Entry 7FL8 (X-ray diffraction, 1.51 A resolution); this record covers chains A and B.

== Chain A ==
Molecule: Pre-mRNA-splicing factor 8
From: Saccharomyces cerevisiae S288C
Reference sequence: P33334 (PRP8_YEAST); numbering as in UniProt (aligned over 1836-2090)
Sequence (258 residues; row label = number of the first residue in the row):
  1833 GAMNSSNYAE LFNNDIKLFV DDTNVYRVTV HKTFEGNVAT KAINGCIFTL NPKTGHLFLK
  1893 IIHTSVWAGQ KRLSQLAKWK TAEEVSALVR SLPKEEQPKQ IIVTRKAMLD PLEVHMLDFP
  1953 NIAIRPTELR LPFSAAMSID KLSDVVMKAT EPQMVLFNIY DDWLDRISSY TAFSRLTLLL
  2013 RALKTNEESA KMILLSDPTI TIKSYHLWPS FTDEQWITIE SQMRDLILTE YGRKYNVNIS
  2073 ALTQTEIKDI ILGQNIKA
Unresolved in the structure: 2070-2090
Construct notes: expression tag (1833-1835)
UniProt features mapped onto this chain:
  - mutagenesis: Asp1853 (D1853A: Alters protein folding. Severely impaired growth. Strongly reduced growth at 35 degrees Celsius; when associated with A-1854; D1853N: Reduced growth at 30 degrees Celsius ...), Asp1854 (D1854A: Reduced growth at 30 degrees Celsius. Strongly reduced growth at 16 degrees Celsius. Strongly reduced growth at 35 degrees Celsius; when associated with A-1853 ...), Thr1855 (T1855A: Reduced growth at 30 degrees Celsius. Strongly reduced growth at 16 degrees Celsius), Thr1936 (T1936A: Reduced growth at 30 degrees Celsius. Strongly reduced growth at 16 degrees Celsius), Arg1937 (R1937K: Severely impaired growth. Reduced growth at 30 degrees Celsius. Strongly reduced growth at 16 degrees Celsius)

== Chain B ==
Molecule: A1 cistron-splicing factor AAR2
From: Saccharomyces cerevisiae S288C
Reference sequence: P32357 (AAR2_YEAST); aligned to UniProt positions 1-317 over residues 1-317
Sequence (308 residues; row label = number of the first residue in the row; note: 13 numbers in that range are skipped by the numbering (no residue carries them; nothing is unmodelled there); numbers below 1 keep their minus sign (Gly-3 is residue -3)):
    -3 GAMAMNTVPF TSAPIEVTIG IDQYSFNVKE NQPFHGIKDI PIGHVHVIHF QHADNSSMRY
    57 GYWFDCRMGN FYIQYDPKDG LYKMMEERDG AKFENIVHNF KERQMMVSYP KIDEDDTWYN
   117 LTEFVQMDKI RKIVRKDENQ FSYVDSSMTT VQENEL
   166 SSSSSDPAHS LNYTVINFKS REAIRPGHEM EDFLDKSYYL NTVMLQGIFK NSSNYFGELQ
   226 FAFLNAMFFG NYGSSLQWHA MIELICSSAT VPKHMLDKLD EILYYQIKTL PEQYSDILLN
   286 ERVWNICLYS SFQKNSLHNT EKIMENKYPE LL
Unresolved in the structure: -3 to 0, 166-169
Construct notes: expression tag (-3 to 0); conflict Ser166 (Leu153 in P32357), Ser167 (Lys154 in P32357), Ser170 (Asp in P32357)
Ligand contacts: ethyl 4-fluoro-3-nitrobenzoate (VJ9): Pro5, Phe6, Thr7, Tyr68, Gln70, Glu83, Lys88, Phe89, Ile92, Phe96
UniProt features mapped onto this chain:
  - region: Leu261 to Ile282 (Leucine-zipper)
  - modified residue: Ser253 (Phosphoserine), Thr274 (Phosphothreonine)

== How chain A and chain B interact ==
Residue-residue contacts (17; chain A residue first):
  Gln1907(A) with Met195(B); Leu199(B)
  Leu1908(A) with Met195(B), hydrophobic
  Trp1911(A) with Glu194(B); Met195(B), hydrophobic; Phe198(B), hydrophobic
  Asp1942(A) with Lys184(B), salt bridge; Phe198(B)
  Glu1945(A) with Lys184(B), salt bridge
  Val1946(A) with Ile189(B), hydrophobic; Glu194(B); Phe198(B), hydrophobic
  His1947(A) with Glu194(B), salt bridge
  Leu1949(A) with Lys184(B); Ser185(B); Arg186(B)
  Asp1950(A) with Arg186(B), salt bridge

== In short ==
9 residues of chain A and 8 residues of chain B are in contact, with 4 salt bridges. Among the polar pairs are
Asp1942(A)-Lys184(B), Glu1945(A)-Lys184(B) and His1947(A)-Glu194(B). Bound to chain B: ethyl
4-fluoro-3-nitrobenzoate. Curated annotation (UniProt) lists 5 mutagenesis sites on chain A.
Here chain A is Pre-mRNA-splicing factor 8 and chain B is A1 cistron-splicing factor AAR2, both from
Saccharomyces cerevisiae S288C. Entry 7FL8 (PanDDA analysis group deposition -- Aar2/RNaseH in complex with
fragment P05A03 from the F2X-Universal Library) was determined by X-ray diffraction, deposited together with
5ST0, 5ST1, 5ST2, 5ST3, 5ST4, 5ST5 and 248 further entries.
